2EQ9 - chains A and C of the 3 polymer chains in the assembly; structure by X-ray diffraction, 2.09 A resolution.

== Chain A ==
Protein: Pyruvate dehydrogenase complex, dihydrolipoamide dehydrogenase E3 component
From: Thermus thermophilus
Notes: EC 1.8.1.4
UniProtKB: Q5SLR0 (Q5SLR0_THET8); the construct lacks a stretch of the UniProt sequence and is renumbered around it, so the offset changes along the chain: 4-78 = UniProt 1-75; 80-129 = UniProt 76-125; 134-174 = UniProt 126-166; 175-256 = UniProt 168-249; 2 more segments
Amino-acid sequence (464 residues; numbered 4 to 470 plus 3 insertion-coded residues; 6 numbers in that range are skipped by the numbering (no residue carries them; nothing is unmodelled there); the number before each row is that of its first residue; a row labelled like 256A-256B holds insertion residues (256A, then the next letters in order)):
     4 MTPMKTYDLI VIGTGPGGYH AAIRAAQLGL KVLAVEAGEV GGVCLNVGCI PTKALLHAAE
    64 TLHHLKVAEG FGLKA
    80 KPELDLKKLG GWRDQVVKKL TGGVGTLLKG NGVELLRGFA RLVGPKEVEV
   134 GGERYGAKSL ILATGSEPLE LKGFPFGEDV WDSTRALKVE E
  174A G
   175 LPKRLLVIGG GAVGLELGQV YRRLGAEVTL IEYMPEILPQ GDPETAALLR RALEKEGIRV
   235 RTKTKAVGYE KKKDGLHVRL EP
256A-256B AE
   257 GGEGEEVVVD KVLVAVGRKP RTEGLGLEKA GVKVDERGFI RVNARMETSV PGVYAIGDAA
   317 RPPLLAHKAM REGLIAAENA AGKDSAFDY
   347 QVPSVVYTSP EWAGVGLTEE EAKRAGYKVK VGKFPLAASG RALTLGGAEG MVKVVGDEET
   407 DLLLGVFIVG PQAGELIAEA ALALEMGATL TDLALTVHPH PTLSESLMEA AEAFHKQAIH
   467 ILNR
Disordered / not traced: 4-6, 470
Cystine bridges: Cys47-Cys52
Residues lining bound ligands: FAD (flavin-adenine dinucleotide): Ile15, Gly16, Thr17, Gly18, Pro19, Gly20, Gly21, Val38, Glu39, Ala40, Gly41, Glu42, Gly45, Val46, Cys47, Val50, Gly51, Cys52, Thr55, Lys56, Gly117, Phe118, Ala119, Ala146, Thr147, Gly148, Ser149, Ser166, Val187, Arg274, Arg277, Leu281, Ile312, Gly313, Asp314, Leu320, Leu321, Ala322, His323, Ala325, Tyr353

== Chain C ==
Protein: Pyruvate dehydrogenase complex, dihydrolipoamide acetyltransferase E2 component
From: Thermus thermophilus
Notes: EC 2.3.1.168; fragment: Peripheral subunit binding domain
UniProtKB: Q5SLR1 (Q5SLR1_THET8); residues 130-169 here correspond to UniProt positions 146-185 (UniProt number = residue number + 16)
Amino-acid sequence (41 residues; row label = number of the first residue in the row):
   129 MLAVPAARKL ARELGIPIEE VPGSGPLGRV RVEDVRAYAE R
Disordered / not traced: 169
Construct notes: initiating methionine (129)

== Chain A / chain C interface ==
Pairs across the interface (16):
  Arg301(A) - Arg140(C)
  Asp340(A) - Arg140(C)  salt bridge
  Ser341(A) - Arg140(C)
  Ala342(A) - Arg140(C)
  Asp344(A) - Arg136(C)  salt bridge
  Tyr345(A) - Arg136(C)
  Glu431(A) - Ala131(C)
  Glu431(A) - Val132(C)
  Glu431(A) - Pro133(C)
  Glu431(A) - Arg136(C)  salt bridge
  Met432(A) - Val132(C)  hydrophobic
  Met432(A) - Arg157(C)  hydrogen bond (backbone-side chain)
  Met432(A) - Arg159(C)
  Gly433(A) - Leu130(C)
  Gly433(A) - Arg157(C)  hydrogen bond (backbone-side chain)
  Asp438(A) - Arg157(C)  salt bridge
Also at the interface, not in a pair above, chain A (13 interface residues in all): Lys339, Leu408, Ala434
Also at the interface, not in a pair above, chain C (9 interface residues in all): Glu141

== Summary ==
13 residues of chain A and 9 residues of chain C are in contact, with 2 hydrogen bonds and 4 salt bridges.
Polar contacts include Asp340(A)-Arg140(C), Asp344(A)-Arg136(C) and Glu431(A)-Arg136(C). Ligands of chain A:
flavin-adenine dinucleotide.
Chain A is Pyruvate dehydrogenase complex, dihydrolipoamide dehydrogenase E3 component and chain C is Pyruvate
dehydrogenase complex, dihydrolipoamide acetyltransferase E2 component, both from Thermus thermophilus; the
structure, Crystal structure of lipoamide dehydrogenase from thermus thermophilus HB8 with psbdb, was
determined by X-ray diffraction.
